PDB entry 3PPT | X-ray diffraction, 1.28 A resolution | chain A

# Chain A
Molecule: ReP1-NCXSQ
From: Loligo pealei
Reference sequence: C4N147 (C4N147_LOLPE); residue numbers follow UniProt; this construct covers 2-132
Sequence (133 residues; numbered 2 to 134; the number before each row is that of its first residue):
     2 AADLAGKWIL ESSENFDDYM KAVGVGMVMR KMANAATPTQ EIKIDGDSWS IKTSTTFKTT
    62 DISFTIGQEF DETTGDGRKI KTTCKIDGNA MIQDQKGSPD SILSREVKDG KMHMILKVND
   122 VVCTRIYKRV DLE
Construct notes: expression tag (133-134)
Ligand contacts: palmitoleic acid (PAM): Phe17, Tyr20, Met21, Val26, Met30, Ala34, Pro39, Gln41, Thr54, Ser55, Thr56, Phe58, Lys59, Thr60, Thr61, Gly76, Asp77, Arg79, Met115, Leu117, Arg126, Tyr128
Curated features (UniProtKB/Swiss-Prot):
  - binding site ((9Z)-hexadecenoate): Arg126, Tyr128
  - mutagenesis: Tyr20 (Y20F: Does not affect activation of Na(+)/Ca(2+) exchanger and ReP1-NCXSQ phosphorylation), Phe58 (F58V: Does not affect activation of Na(+)/Ca(2+) exchanger and ReP1-NCXSQ phosphorylation), Ser99 (S99A: Does not affect activation of Na(+)/Ca(2+) exchanger and ReP1-NCXSQ phosphorylation), Arg126 (R126A: Does not affect activation of Na(+)/Ca(2+) exchanger and ReP1-NCXSQ phosphorylation. Fails to activate Na(+)/Ca(2+) exchanger and does not affect ReP1-NCXSQ phosphorylation ...), Tyr128 (Y128F: Loss of binding to fatty acid. Fails to activate Na(+)/Ca(2+) exchanger. Does not affect ReP1-NCXSQ phosphorylation ...)

# Overview
Bound to chain A: palmitoleic acid. UniProt lists (9Z)-hexadecenoate-binding residues Arg126 and Tyr128 and 5
mutagenesis sites.
Chain A is ReP1-NCXSQ (Loligo pealei); the structure, REP1-NXSQ fatty acid transporter, was determined by
X-ray diffraction together with 3PP6 from the same study.
